PDB entry 1RXU | X-ray diffraction, 3.10 A resolution | chains A and B of the 6 polymer chains in the assembly

== Chain A (and B) ==
Name: Uridine phosphorylase
Organism: Escherichia coli
Notes: EC 2.4.2.3; chain B of this document is another copy of the same molecule, construct and numbering; everything in this record applies to it too
Reference sequence: P12758 (UDP_ECOLI); residues 1-253 here correspond to UniProt positions 0-252 (UniProt number = residue number - 1)
Sequence (253 residues; row label = number of the first residue in the row):
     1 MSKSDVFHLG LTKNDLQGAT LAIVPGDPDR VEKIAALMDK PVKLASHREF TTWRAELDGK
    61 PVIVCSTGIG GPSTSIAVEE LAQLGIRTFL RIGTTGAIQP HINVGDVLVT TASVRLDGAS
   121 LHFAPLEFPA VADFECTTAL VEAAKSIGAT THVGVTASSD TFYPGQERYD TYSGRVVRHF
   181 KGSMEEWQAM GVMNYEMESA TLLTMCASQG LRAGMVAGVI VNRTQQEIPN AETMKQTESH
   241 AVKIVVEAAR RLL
Disordered / not traced: 1-3
Metal / ion sites: K+: Glu49, Ile69, Ser73 (shared with Glu49(B), Ile69(B), Ser73(B) of chain B)
Small-molecule neighbours:
  - thymidine (THM), molecule 1: Phe7, His8, Arg48
  - thymidine (THM), molecule 2: Ile69, Arg91, Thr94, Thr95, Gly96, Phe162, Gln166, Arg168, Tyr195, Glu196, Met197, Glu198, Ile220, Val221, Pro229

== Interface between chain A and chain B ==
Contacting residue pairs - 101 pairs, chain A then chain B:
  Phe7(A) - Phe162(B)  hydrophobic
  Phe7(A) - Ile228(B)  hydrophobic
  Phe7(A) - Pro229(B)  hydrophobic
  His8(A) - Ile69(B)
  His8(A) - Phe162(B)
  Gly26(A) - Arg48(B)
  Asp27(A) - Arg48(B)
  Arg48(A) - Gly26(B)
  Arg48(A) - Asp27(B)
  Arg48(A) - Pro28(B)
  Arg48(A) - Ile69(B)
  Glu49(A) - Glu49(B)
  Glu49(A) - Gly68(B)
  Glu49(A) - Ile69(B)  hydrogen bond (side chain-backbone)
  Phe50(A) - Ile69(B)  hydrophobic
  Gly68(A) - Glu49(B)
  Ile69(A) - His8(B)
  Ile69(A) - Arg48(B)
  Ile69(A) - Glu49(B)  hydrogen bond (backbone-side chain)
  Ile69(A) - Phe50(B)  hydrophobic
  Ile69(A) - Ser73(B)
  Ile69(A) - Ile76(B)  hydrophobic
  Gly70(A) - Pro72(B)
  Pro72(A) - Gly70(B)
  Pro72(A) - Pro72(B)
  Pro72(A) - Asp160(B)
  Pro72(A) - Met197(B)  hydrophobic
  Ser73(A) - Ile69(B)
  Ser75(A) - Thr161(B)
  Ile76(A) - Ile69(B)  hydrophobic
  Ile76(A) - Phe162(B)  hydrophobic
  Glu79(A) - Tyr163(B)
  Glu79(A) - Thr171(B)
  Glu79(A) - Tyr172(B)  hydrogen bond (side chain-backbone)
  Glu80(A) - Tyr163(B)  hydrogen bond
  Ala82(A) - Tyr172(B)
  Gln83(A) - Asp170(B)
  Gln83(A) - Thr171(B)
  Arg87(A) - Tyr172(B)
  Leu116(A) - His122(B)  hydrogen bond (backbone-side chain)
  Gly118(A) - Gly118(B)
  Gly118(A) - Asp160(B)  hydrogen bond (backbone-side chain)
  Ala119(A) - Asp160(B)
  Ala119(A) - Thr161(B)
  Leu121(A) - Val177(B)
  His122(A) - Leu116(B)  hydrogen bond (side chain-backbone)
  His122(A) - Ser159(B)
  His122(A) - Asp160(B)
  His122(A) - Thr161(B)  hydrogen bond
  His122(A) - Pro164(B)
  His122(A) - Gly165(B)
  His122(A) - Val177(B)
  His122(A) - Phe180(B)
  Phe123(A) - Thr161(B)
  Phe123(A) - Pro164(B)  hydrophobic
  Phe123(A) - Arg175(B)  hydrogen bond (backbone-side chain)
  Phe123(A) - Val177(B)
  Ala124(A) - Val177(B)  hydrophobic
  Pro125(A) - Val177(B)
  Ser159(A) - His122(B)
  Asp160(A) - Pro72(B)
  Asp160(A) - Gly118(B)  hydrogen bond (side chain-backbone)
  Asp160(A) - Ala119(B)
  Asp160(A) - His122(B)
  Asp160(A) - Asp160(B)
  Thr161(A) - Ser75(B)
  Thr161(A) - Ala119(B)
  Thr161(A) - His122(B)  hydrogen bond
  Thr161(A) - Phe123(B)
  Phe162(A) - Phe7(B)  hydrophobic
  Phe162(A) - His8(B)
  Phe162(A) - Ile76(B)  hydrophobic
  Tyr163(A) - Glu79(B)
  Tyr163(A) - Glu80(B)  hydrogen bond
  Pro164(A) - His122(B)
  Pro164(A) - Phe123(B)  hydrophobic
  Gly165(A) - His122(B)
  Asp170(A) - Gln83(B)
  Thr171(A) - Glu79(B)
  Thr171(A) - Gln83(B)
  Tyr172(A) - Glu79(B)  hydrogen bond (backbone-side chain)
  Tyr172(A) - Ala82(B)
  Tyr172(A) - Gln83(B)
  Tyr172(A) - Arg87(B)
  Tyr172(A) - Gln209(B)
  Tyr172(A) - Leu211(B)
  Ser173(A) - Gln209(B)  hydrogen bond
  Arg175(A) - Phe123(B)  hydrogen bond (side chain-backbone)
  Arg175(A) - Ser208(B)  hydrogen bond (side chain-backbone)
  Val177(A) - Leu121(B)
  Val177(A) - His122(B)
  Val177(A) - Phe123(B)
  Val177(A) - Ala124(B)
  Phe180(A) - His122(B)
  Met197(A) - Pro72(B)  hydrophobic
  Ser208(A) - Arg175(B)  hydrogen bond (backbone-side chain)
  Gln209(A) - Tyr172(B)
  Gln209(A) - Ser173(B)  hydrogen bond
  Leu211(A) - Tyr172(B)
  Ile228(A) - Phe7(B)  hydrophobic
  Pro229(A) - Phe7(B)  hydrophobic
Interface residues without a listed pair, chain A (55 interface residues in all): Pro28, Asp29, Gly71, Thr94, Asp117, Gly210, Ile220, Met234
Interface residues without a listed pair, chain B (55 interface residues in all): Asp29, Arg30, Gly71, Thr94, Asp117, Pro125, Ile220, Met234

== Overview ==
The chain A/chain B interface involves 55 residues from each chain; the contacts include 18 hydrogen bonds.
Polar contacts include Glu49(A)-Ile69(B), Glu79(A)-Tyr172(B) and Glu80(A)-Tyr163(B). Ligands of chain A:
thymidine. Glu49(A), Ile69(A) and Ser73(A) form the K+ site.
Chain A and chain B are both Uridine phosphorylase (Escherichia coli); the structure, E. coli uridine
phosphorylase: thymidine phosphate complex, was determined by X-ray diffraction (same publication as 1T0U,
1RXC, 1RXS and 1RXY).
